Entry 8TVY (electron microscopy, 3.10 A resolution); this record covers chains A and R of the 17 polymer chains in the assembly.

# Chain A
Name: DNA-directed RNA polymerase II subunit RPB1
Organism: Saccharomyces cerevisiae
Notes: EC 2.7.7.6
UniProtKB: P04050 (RPB1_YEAST); residues 1-1733 here = UniProt positions 1-1733
Sequence (1733 residues; each row starts with the number of its first residue):
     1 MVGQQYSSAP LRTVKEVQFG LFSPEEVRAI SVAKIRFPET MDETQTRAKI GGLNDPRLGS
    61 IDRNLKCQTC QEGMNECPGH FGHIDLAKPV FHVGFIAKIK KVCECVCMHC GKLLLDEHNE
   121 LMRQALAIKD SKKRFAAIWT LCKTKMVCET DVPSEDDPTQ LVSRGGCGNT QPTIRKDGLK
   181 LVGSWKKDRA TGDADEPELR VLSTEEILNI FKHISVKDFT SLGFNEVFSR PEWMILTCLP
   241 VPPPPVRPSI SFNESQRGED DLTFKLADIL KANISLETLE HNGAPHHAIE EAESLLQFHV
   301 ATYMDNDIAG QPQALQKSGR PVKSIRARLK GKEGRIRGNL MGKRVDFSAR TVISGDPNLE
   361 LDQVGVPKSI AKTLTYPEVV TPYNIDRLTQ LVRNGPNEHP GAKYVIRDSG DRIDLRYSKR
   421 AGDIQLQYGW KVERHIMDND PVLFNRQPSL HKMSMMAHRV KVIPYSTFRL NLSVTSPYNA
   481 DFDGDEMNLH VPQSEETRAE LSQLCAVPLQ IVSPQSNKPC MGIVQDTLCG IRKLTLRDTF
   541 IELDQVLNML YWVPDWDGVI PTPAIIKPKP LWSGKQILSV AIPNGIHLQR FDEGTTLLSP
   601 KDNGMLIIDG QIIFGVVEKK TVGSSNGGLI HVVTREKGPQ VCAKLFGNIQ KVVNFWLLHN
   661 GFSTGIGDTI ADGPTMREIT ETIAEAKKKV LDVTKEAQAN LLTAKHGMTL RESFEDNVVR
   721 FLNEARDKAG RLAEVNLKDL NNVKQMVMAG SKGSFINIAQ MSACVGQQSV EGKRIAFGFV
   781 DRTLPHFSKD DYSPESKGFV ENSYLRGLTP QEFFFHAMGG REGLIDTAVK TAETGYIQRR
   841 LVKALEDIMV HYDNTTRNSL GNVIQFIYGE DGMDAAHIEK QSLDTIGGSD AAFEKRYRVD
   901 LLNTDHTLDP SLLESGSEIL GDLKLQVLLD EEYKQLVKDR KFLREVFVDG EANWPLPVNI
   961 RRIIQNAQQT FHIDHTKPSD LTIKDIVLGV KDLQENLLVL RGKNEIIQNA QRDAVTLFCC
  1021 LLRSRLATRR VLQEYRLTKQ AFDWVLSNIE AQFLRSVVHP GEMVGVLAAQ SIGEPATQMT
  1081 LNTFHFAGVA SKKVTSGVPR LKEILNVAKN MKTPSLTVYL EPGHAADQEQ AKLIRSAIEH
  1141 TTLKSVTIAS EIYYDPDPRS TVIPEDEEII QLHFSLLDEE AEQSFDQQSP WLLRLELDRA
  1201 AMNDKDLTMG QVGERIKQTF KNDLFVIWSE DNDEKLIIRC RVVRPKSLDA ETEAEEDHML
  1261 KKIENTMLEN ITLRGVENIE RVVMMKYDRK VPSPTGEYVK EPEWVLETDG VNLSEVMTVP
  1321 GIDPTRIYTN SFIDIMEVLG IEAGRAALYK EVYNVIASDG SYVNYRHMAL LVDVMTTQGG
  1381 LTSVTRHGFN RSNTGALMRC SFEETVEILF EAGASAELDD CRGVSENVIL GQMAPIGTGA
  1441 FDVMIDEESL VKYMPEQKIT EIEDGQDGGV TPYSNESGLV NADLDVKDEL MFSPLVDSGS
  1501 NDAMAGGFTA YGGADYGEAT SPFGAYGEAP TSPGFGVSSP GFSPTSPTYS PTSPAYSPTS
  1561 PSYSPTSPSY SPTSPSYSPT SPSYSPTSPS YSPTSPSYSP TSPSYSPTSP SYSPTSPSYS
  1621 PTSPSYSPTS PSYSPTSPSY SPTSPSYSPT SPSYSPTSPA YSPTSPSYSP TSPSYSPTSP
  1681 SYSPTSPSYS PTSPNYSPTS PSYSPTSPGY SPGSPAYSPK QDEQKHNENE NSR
Not modelled in the structure: 1-7, 1456-1733
Disulfide bonds: Cys105-Cys142, Cys148-Cys167
Bound ions: Zn2+ site 1: Cys67, Cys77, His80; Zn2+ site 2: Cys107, Cys110; Mg2+: Asp481, Asp483, Asp485
Curated features (UniProtKB/Swiss-Prot):
  - region: Pro248 to Asp260 (Lid loop), Asn306 to Lys323 (Rudder loop), Pro810 to Glu822 (Bridging helix)
  - binding site (Zn(2+)): Cys67, Cys70, Cys77, His80, Cys107, Cys110, Cys148, Cys167
  - binding site (Mg(2+)): Asp481, Asp483, Asp485
  - modified residue: Thr1471 (Phosphothreonine)
  - cross-link (Glycyl lysine isopeptide (Lys-Gly)): Lys695 (interchain with G-Cter in ubiquitin), Lys1246 (interchain with G-Cter in ubiquitin), Lys1350 (interchain with G-Cter in ubiquitin)
  - natural variant: Ser1653 to Pro1659 (deletion: In strain: A364A)
  - mutagenesis: Lys1246 (K1246R: Impairs ubiquitination during transcription stress)

# Chain R
Molecule: 10-nt RNA strand
Sequence (10 nucleotides; each row starts with the number of its first residue):
     1 AUCGAGAGGA

# Interface between chain A and chain R
Contacting residue pairs (12):
  Ile250(A) - A1(R)  sugar contact
  Ile250(A) - U2(R)  sugar contact
  Ser251(A) - A1(R)  hydrogen bond to the sugar
  Phe252(A) - A1(R)  base contact
  Asn253(A) - A1(R)  hydrogen bond to the base
  Arg320(A) - C3(R)  sugar contact
  Arg446(A) - A10(R)  sugar contact
  Gln447(A) - A10(R)  base contact
  Asp483(A) - A10(R)  phosphate contact
  Gly484(A) - A10(R)  sugar contact
  Asp485(A) - A10(R)  hydrogen bond to the sugar
  Glu486(A) - A10(R)  sugar contact

# Summary
Chain A and chain R form an interface of 11 and 4 residues respectively; the contacts include 3 hydrogen
bonds. Polar contacts include Asn253(A)-A1(R), Ser251(A)-A1(R) and Asp485(A)-A10(R). From UniProt: 8
Zn2+-binding residues, 3 Mg2+-binding residues and one mutagenesis site on chain A.
Here chain A is DNA-directed RNA polymerase II subunit RPB1 (Saccharomyces cerevisiae) and chain R is a 10-nt
RNA strand. Entry 8TVY (Cryo-EM structure of CPD lesion containing RNA Polymerase II elongation complex with
Rad26 and Elf1 (closed ...) was determined by electron microscopy (same publication as 8TUG, 8TVP, 8TVQ, 8TVS,
8TVV, 8TVW and 8TVX).
